Entry 8R3X (X-ray diffraction, 2.59 A resolution); this record covers chains A and C.

# Chain A
Name: Protein kinase C iota type
Source organism: Homo sapiens
Notes: EC 2.7.11.13
Reference sequence: P41743 (KPCI_HUMAN); residue numbers follow UniProt; this construct covers 241-596
Amino-acid sequence (356 residues; row label = number of the first residue in the row):
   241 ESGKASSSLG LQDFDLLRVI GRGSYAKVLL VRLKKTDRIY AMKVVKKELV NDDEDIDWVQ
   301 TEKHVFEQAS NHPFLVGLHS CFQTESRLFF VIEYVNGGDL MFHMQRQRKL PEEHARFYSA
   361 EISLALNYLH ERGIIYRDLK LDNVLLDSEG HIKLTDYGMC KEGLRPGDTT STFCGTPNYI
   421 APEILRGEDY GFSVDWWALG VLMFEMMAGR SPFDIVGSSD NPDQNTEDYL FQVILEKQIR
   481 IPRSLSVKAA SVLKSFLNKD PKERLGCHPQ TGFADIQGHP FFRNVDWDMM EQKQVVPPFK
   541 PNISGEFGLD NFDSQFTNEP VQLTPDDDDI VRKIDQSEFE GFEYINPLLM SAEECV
Disordered / not traced: 241-248, 589-596
Modified / non-standard residues: T412 (phosphothreonine; TPO); T564 (phosphothreonine; TPO)
What the authors report for this chain:
  - post-translational modification sites: T412

# Chain C
Name: LLGL scribble cell polarity complex component 2
Reference sequence: Q6P1M3 (L2GL2_HUMAN); numbering as in UniProt (aligned over 641-660)
Amino-acid sequence (20 residues; numbered 641 to 660; the number before each row is that of its first residue):
   641 SRVKSLKKSL RQSFRRMRKS
Disordered / not traced: 641-646, 657-660
Differences from the reference sequence: conflict K659 (Arg in Q6P1M3)
Swiss-Prot annotation at these positions:
  - modified residue: S653 (Phosphoserine)
  - mutagenesis: S641 (S641A: No effect on phosphorylation), S645 (S645A: Decrease of phosphorylation), S649 (S649A: Decrease of phosphorylation), S653 (S653A: Loss of phosphorylation), S660 (S660A: Decrease of phosphorylation)

# How chain A and chain C interact
Pairs across the interface (38; chain A residue first):
  E294(A) with R655(C); R656(C)
  R377(A) with R655(C)
  D378(A) with S653(C), hydrogen bond
  K380(A) with R651(C), hydrogen bond (side chain-backbone); S653(C), hydrogen bond
  G398(A) with R655(C), hydrogen bond (backbone-side chain)
  M399(A) with S653(C); F654(C); R655(C)
  T412(A) with R655(C)
  F413(A) with F654(C), hydrophobic; R655(C); R656(C), hydrogen bond (backbone-backbone)
  C414(A) with F654(C)
  G415(A) with S653(C); F654(C), hydrogen bond (backbone-backbone)
  T416(A) with L650(C); R651(C); Q652(C); S653(C), hydrogen bond
  P417(A) with L650(C); Q652(C); F654(C)
  N418(A) with K647(C), hydrogen bond; L650(C), hydrogen bond (backbone-backbone); R651(C)
  Y419(A) with R651(C), hydrogen bond
  E445(A) with R651(C), salt bridge
  S451(A) with K647(C); R651(C)
  D454(A) with K647(C), hydrogen bond (side chain-backbone)
  V456(A) with K647(C); L650(C), hydrophobic
  N465(A) with K648(C), hydrogen bond (backbone-side chain)
  E467(A) with L650(C); R656(C), salt bridge
  L470(A) with K647(C)
Also at the interface, not in a pair above, chain A (30 interface residues in all): S264, D297, M341, L381, C400, I420, F453, G457, T466
From the paper, about this interface:
  - residue pairs: G398(A)-R655(C) (backbone contact), Y419(A)-R651(C), E445(A)-R651(C), R655(C)-T412(A) (hydrogen bond)
  - interface residues, chain C: L650(C)

# Overview
The interface between chain A and chain C involves 30 residues on one side and 9 on the other, with 12
hydrogen bonds and 2 salt bridges. Among the polar pairs are E445(A)-R651(C), E467(A)-R656(C) and
D378(A)-S653(C). The paper describes a backbone contact between G398(A) and R655(C); contacts between Y419(A)
and R651(C) and E445(A) and R651(C); a hydrogen bond between R655(C) and T412(A). The paper reports the
interface residue L650(C); a modification site at T412(A).
Chain A is Protein kinase C iota type (Homo sapiens) and chain C is LLGL scribble cell polarity complex
component 2; the structure, Crystal structure of aPKC Iota kinase domain with LLGL2 peptide, was determined by
X-ray diffraction (same publication as 8R3Y).
